8B4I - chains A and D of the 10 polymer chains in the assembly; structure by electron microscopy, 3.32 A resolution.

[Chain A]
Molecule: Mitochondrial import receptor subunit Tom40
Organism: Neurospora crassa
UniProt: A0A0B0E409 (A0A0B0E409_NEUCS); residue numbers follow UniProt; this construct covers 1-349
Amino-acid sequence (349 residues; each row starts with the number of its first residue):
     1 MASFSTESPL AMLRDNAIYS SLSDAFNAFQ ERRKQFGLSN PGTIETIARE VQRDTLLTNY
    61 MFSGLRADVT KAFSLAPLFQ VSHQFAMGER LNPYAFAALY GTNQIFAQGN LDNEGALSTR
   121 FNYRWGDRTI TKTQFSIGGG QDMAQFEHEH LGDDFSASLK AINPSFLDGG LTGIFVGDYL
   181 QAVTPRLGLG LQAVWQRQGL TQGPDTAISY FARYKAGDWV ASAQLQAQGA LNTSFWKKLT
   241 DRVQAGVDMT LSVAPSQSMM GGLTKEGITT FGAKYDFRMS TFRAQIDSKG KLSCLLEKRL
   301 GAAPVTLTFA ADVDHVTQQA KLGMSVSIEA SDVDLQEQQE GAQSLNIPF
Not modelled in the structure: 1-24
Ligand contacts:
  - DU0 (2-[2-[(1S,2S,4S,5'R,6R,7S,8R,9S,12S,13R,16S)-5',7,9,13-tetramethylspiro[5-oxapentacyclo[10.8.0.02,9.04,8.013,18]icos-18-ene-6,2'-oxane]-16-yl]oxyethyl]propane-1,3-diol), molecule 1: Ile286, Asp287, Ser288, Lys289, Gly290, Val316
  - DU0, molecule 2: Ile286, His315, Val316
  - DU0, molecule 3: Leu300, Ala303, Val305, Ile328
  - diundecyl phosphatidyl choline (PLC): Leu65, Arg66, Ala67, Met87, Leu296, Lys298, Leu300, Leu307, Phe309, Met324, Val326
Reported in the primary citation:
  - binding site for diundecyl phosphatidyl choline: Phe309

[Chain D]
Molecule: Mitochondrial import receptor subunit Tom22
Organism: Neurospora crassa
UniProt: A0A0B0ECE8 (A0A0B0ECE8_NEUCS); numbering as in UniProt (aligned over 1-154)
Amino-acid sequence (160 residues; row label = number of the first residue in the row):
     1 MVQLTEVEDE HFQQPQVGPE EDDEDFTDTD SEISVDSDYE SQETFTDRLY ALRDMVSPTT
    61 RGWFYHKYST TTNFVKSTLS FAGRAAWAVS VSGLLIGVPF AIAFAEDQNY AAMEQEARMR
   121 ELGSDVLTAG GEGQAGTAEK TLAAIGGEGA RPALHHHHHH
Not modelled in the structure: 1-62, 123-160
Construct notes: expression tag (155-160)
Ligand contacts:
  - DU0 (2-[2-[(1S,2S,4S,5'R,6R,7S,8R,9S,12S,13R,16S)-5',7,9,13-tetramethylspiro[5-oxapentacyclo[10.8.0.02,9.04,8.013,18]icos-18-ene-6,2'-oxane]-16-yl]oxyethyl]propane-1,3-diol), molecule 1: Phe81, Arg84, Ala85, Ala88, Val89, Ser92
  - DU0, molecule 2: Val89, Ser92, Gly93, Ile96, Gly97, Phe100, Ala101, Phe104
  - DU0, molecule 3: Gly93, Leu94, Gly97, Val98, Ala101, Ile102, Ala105, Asn109
  - diundecyl phosphatidyl choline (PLC): Val91, Leu94, Val98, Pro99, Ile102, Glu106

[Interface between chain A and chain D]
Contacting residue pairs - 12 pairs, chain A then chain D:
  Leu65(A) - Leu95(D)  hydrophobic
  Ala67(A) - Leu94(D)  hydrophobic
  Phe85(A) - Trp87(D)
  Phe85(A) - Ser90(D)
  Phe85(A) - Val91(D)  hydrophobic
  Ala86(A) - Trp87(D)
  Met87(A) - Trp87(D)  hydrophobic
  Pro93(A) - Trp87(D)  hydrogen bond (backbone-side chain)
  Tyr94(A) - Trp87(D)
  Leu300(A) - Ile102(D)  hydrophobic
  Leu307(A) - Ile102(D)  hydrophobic
  Val326(A) - Val98(D)  hydrophobic
Interface residues without a listed pair, chain A (11 interface residues in all): Ile328

[Summary]
11 residues of chain A face 7 of chain D across their interface; the contacts include 1 hydrogen bond. The
hydrogen-bonded pair is Pro93(A)-Trp87(D). One compound DU0 molecule and one diundecyl phosphatidyl choline
molecule are bound between chain A and chain D. From the paper: a binding site for diundecyl phosphatidyl
choline at Phe309(A).
Chain A is Mitochondrial import receptor subunit Tom40 and chain D is Mitochondrial import receptor subunit
Tom22, both from Neurospora crassa; the structure, Cryo-EM structure of the Neurospora crassa TOM core complex
at 3.3 angstrom, was determined by electron microscopy.
